PDB entry 4GD3 | X-ray diffraction, 3.30 A resolution | chains S and T of the 5 polymer chains in the assembly

Chain S (and T):
Protein: Hydrogenase-1 small chain
From: Escherichia coli
Notes: EC 1.12.99.6; chain T of this document is another copy of the same molecule, construct and numbering; everything in this record applies to it too
UniProt: P69739 (MBHS_ECOLI); residues 1-327 here correspond to UniProt positions 46-372 (UniProt number = residue number + 45)
Amino-acid sequence (335 residues; numbered 1 to 335; the number before each row is that of its first residue):
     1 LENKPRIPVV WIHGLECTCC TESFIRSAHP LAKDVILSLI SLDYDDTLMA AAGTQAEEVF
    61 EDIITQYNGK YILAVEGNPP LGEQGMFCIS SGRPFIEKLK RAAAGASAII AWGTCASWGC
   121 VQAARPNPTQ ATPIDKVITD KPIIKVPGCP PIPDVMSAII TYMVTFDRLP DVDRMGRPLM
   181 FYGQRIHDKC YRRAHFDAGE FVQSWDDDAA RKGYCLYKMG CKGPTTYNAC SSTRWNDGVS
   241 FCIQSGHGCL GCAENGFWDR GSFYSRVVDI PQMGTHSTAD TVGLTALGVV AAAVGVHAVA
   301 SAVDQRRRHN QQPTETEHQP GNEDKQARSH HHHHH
Unresolved in the structure: 1-3, 308-335 (chain T: 1-3, 304-335)
Construct notes: engineered mutation Cys242 (Pro287 in P69739); expression tag (328-335)
Metal / ion sites: fe4-s3 cluster Fe: Cys17, Cys19, Cys20, Cys115, Cys120, Cys149; 4Fe-4S cluster Fe site 1: His187, Cys190, Cys215, Cys221; 4Fe-4S cluster Fe site 2: Cys230, Cys242, Cys249, Cys252
Small-molecule neighbours:
  - fe4-s3 cluster (F4S): Glu16, Cys17, Thr18, Cys19, Cys20, Glu76, Gly113, Thr114, Cys115, Cys120, Gly148, Cys149
  - 4Fe-4S cluster (SF4), molecule 1: Ile186, His187, Cys190, Arg192, Arg193, Phe196, Cys215, Leu216, Tyr217, Cys221, Gly223, Pro224, Ile243
  - 4Fe-4S cluster (SF4), molecule 2: Ile186, Thr226, Asn228, Cys230, Trp235, Phe241, Cys242, Cys249, Leu250, Gly251, Cys252, Ala253
UniProt features mapped onto this chain:
  - binding site ([4Fe-4S] cluster): Cys17, Cys20, Cys115, Cys149, His187, Cys190, Cys215, Cys221
  - binding site ([3Fe-4S] cluster): Cys230, Cys249, Cys252

Interface between chain S and chain T:
Contacting residue pairs - 27 pairs, chain S then chain T:
  Gln184(S) with Lys212(T), hydrogen bond (side chain-backbone)
  His187(S) with Ala194(T)
  Asp188(S) with Ala194(T); His195(T)
  Lys189(S) with Tyr191(T); His195(T), hydrogen bond; Lys212(T), hydrogen bond (side chain-backbone); Gly213(T), hydrogen bond (side chain-backbone)
  Cys190(S) with Cys190(T); Tyr191(T)
  Tyr191(S) with Lys189(T); Cys190(T); Tyr191(T), hydrophobic
  Arg193(S) with Arg193(T); Ala194(T)
  Ala194(S) with His187(T); Asp188(T); Arg193(T)
  His195(S) with Asp188(T); Lys189(T), hydrogen bond
  Asp197(S) with Arg193(T), salt bridge; Asp197(T)
  Lys212(S) with Gln184(T); Lys189(T), hydrogen bond (backbone-side chain)
  Gly213(S) with Lys189(T), hydrogen bond (backbone-side chain)
  Arg234(S) with Arg234(T)
  Gly238(S) with Arg234(T), hydrogen bond (backbone-side chain)
Also at the interface, not in a pair above, chain S (17 interface residues in all): Tyr214, Ser232, Gln244
Also at the interface, not in a pair above, chain T (15 interface residues in all): Ser232, Gly238

Summary:
17 residues of chain S and 15 residues of chain T are in contact, with 8 hydrogen bonds and 1 salt bridge.
Among the polar pairs are Asp197(S)-Arg193(T), Gln184(S)-Lys212(T) and Lys189(S)-His195(T). Chain S binds
4Fe-4S cluster and fe4-s3 cluster.
Both chains are Hydrogenase-1 small chain (Escherichia coli). Entry 4GD3 (Structure of E. coli hydrogenase-1
in complex with cytochrome b) was determined by X-ray diffraction.
